1SSM - chains B and C of the 6 polymer chains in the assembly; structure by X-ray diffraction, 2.15 A resolution.

Chain B (and C):
Name: Serine acetyltransferase
Organism: Haemophilus influenzae
Notes: EC 2.3.1.30; chain C of this document is another copy of the same molecule, construct and numbering; everything in this record applies to it too
UniProt: P43886 (CYSE_HAEIN); residues 1-242 here = UniProt positions 1-242
Chain sequence (242 residues; numbered 1 to 242; the number before each row is that of its first residue):
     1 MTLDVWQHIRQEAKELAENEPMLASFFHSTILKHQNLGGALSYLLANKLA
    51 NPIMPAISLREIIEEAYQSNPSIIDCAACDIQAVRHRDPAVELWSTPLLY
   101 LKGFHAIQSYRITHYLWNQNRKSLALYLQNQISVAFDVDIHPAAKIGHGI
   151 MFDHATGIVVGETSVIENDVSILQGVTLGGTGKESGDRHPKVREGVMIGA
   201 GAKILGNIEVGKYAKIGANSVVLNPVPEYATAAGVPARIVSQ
Not modelled in the structure: 241-242
Sequence notes: modified residue (1, 22, 54, 151, 197)
Modified residues: Mse1, Mse22, Mse54, Mse151, Mse197 (selenomethionine; parent Met)

Interface between chain B and chain C:
Residue-residue contacts (42):
  E20(B) - R121(C)  salt bridge
  E20(B) - S123(C)
  E20(B) - L124(C)
  Mse22(B) - Mse54(C)
  Mse22(B) - E61(C)
  Mse22(B) - I62(C)  hydrophobic
  Mse22(B) - R121(C)
  L23(B) - Mse54(C)  hydrophobic
  L23(B) - S123(C)
  L23(B) - L124(C)  hydrophobic
  F26(B) - I53(C)  hydrophobic
  F26(B) - Y127(C)  hydrophobic
  F27(B) - S123(C)
  N47(B) - P52(C)
  N47(B) - I53(C)
  P89(B) - E184(C)
  A90(B) - E162(C)
  Y100(B) - S123(C)
  Y100(B) - Y127(C)  hydrophobic
  Y100(B) - N130(C)
  L101(B) - N130(C)
  K102(B) - S133(C)  hydrogen bond
  K102(B) - D137(C)  salt bridge
  A135(B) - V134(C)
  D137(B) - D137(C)
  H154(B) - D139(C)  salt bridge
  H154(B) - V159(C)
  T156(B) - D137(C)  hydrogen bond
  T156(B) - G157(C)
  Q174(B) - V159(C)
  Q174(B) - T177(C)  hydrogen bond
  A200(B) - T177(C)
  A200(B) - K203(C)
  G201(B) - K203(C)
  A218(B) - K203(C)
  A218(B) - L205(C)  hydrophobic
  A218(B) - V221(C)
  N219(B) - G201(C)  hydrogen bond (side chain-backbone)
  N219(B) - K203(C)  hydrogen bond
  N219(B) - N219(C)  hydrogen bond (side chain-backbone)
  N219(B) - V221(C)
  G234(B) - V235(C)
Interface residues without a listed pair, chain B (26 interface residues in all): S25, S29, Y43, K48, V235
Interface residues without a listed pair, chain C (30 interface residues in all): L126, Q131, T156, R188, S220

In short:
The interface between chain B and chain C involves 26 residues on one side and 30 on the other, with 6
hydrogen bonds and 3 salt bridges. Polar pairs include E20(B)-R121(C), K102(B)-D137(C) and H154(B)-D139(C).
Chain B and chain C are both Serine acetyltransferase (Haemophilus influenzae); the structure, Serine
Acetyltransferase- Apoenzyme (truncated), was determined by X-ray diffraction together with 1SSQ and 1SST from
the same study.
